Entry 2QNY (X-ray diffraction, 2.15 A resolution); this record covers chains A and B.

# Chain A (and B)
Name: 3-oxoacyl-[acyl-carrier-protein] synthase 3
From: Mycobacterium tuberculosis
Notes: EC 2.3.1.41; chain B of this document is another copy of the same molecule, construct and numbering; everything in this record applies to it too
UniProt: P0A574 (FABH_MYCTU); the construct lacks a stretch of the UniProt sequence and is renumbered around it, so the offset changes along the chain: -10 to -1 = UniProt 1-10; 1-202 = UniProt 11-212; 203-263 = UniProt 217-277; 264-317 = UniProt 279-332
Sequence (335 residues; numbered -10 to 318 plus 7 insertion-coded residues; 1 number in that range is skipped by the numbering (no residue carries it; nothing is unmodelled there); the number before each row is that of its first residue; a row labelled like 202A-202D holds insertion residues (202A, then the next letters in order); numbers below 1 keep their minus sign (Met-10 is residue -10)):
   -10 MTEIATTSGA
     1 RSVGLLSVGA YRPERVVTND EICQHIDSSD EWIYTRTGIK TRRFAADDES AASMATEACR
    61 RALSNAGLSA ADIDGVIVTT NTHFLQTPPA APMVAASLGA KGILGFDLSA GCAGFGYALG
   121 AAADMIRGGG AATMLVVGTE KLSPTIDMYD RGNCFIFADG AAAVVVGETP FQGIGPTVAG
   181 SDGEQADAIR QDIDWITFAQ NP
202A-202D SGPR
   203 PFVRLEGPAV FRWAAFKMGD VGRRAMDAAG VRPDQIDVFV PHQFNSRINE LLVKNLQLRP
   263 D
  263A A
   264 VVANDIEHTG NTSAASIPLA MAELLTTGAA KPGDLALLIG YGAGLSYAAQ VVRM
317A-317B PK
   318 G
Disordered / not traced: -10, 25-27, 318 (chain B: 24-28, 318)
Sequence notes: engineered mutation Phe246 (Ala260 in P0A574)
Covalent attachments: beta-mercaptoethanol (BME) linked to Cys23, Cys154; decyl formate (DFD) linked to Cys112
Residues lining bound ligands: decyl formate (DFD): Asn81, Thr82, Gly111, Leu142, Thr145, Phe157, Ile189, Gln191, Trp195, Pro203, Phe204, Val205, His244, Phe246, Asn274, Ser276, Gly305, Ala306
What the authors report for this chain:
  - mutagenesis - A246F: abolished catalytic activity on lauroyl-CoA and malonyl-ACP
  - mutagenesis - A246F: unchanged binding to 1
  - binding site for decyl formate: Cys112, Ala306
  - mutagenesis - A246F: unchanged binding to decyl formate
  - catalytic residues: His244, Asn274, Ala306 (citing earlier work)

# How chain A and chain B interact
Pairs across the interface - 150 pairs, chain A then chain B:
  Thr-9(A) - Gln237(B)
  Thr-9(A) - Arg316(B)  hydrogen bond (backbone-side chain)
  Glu-8(A) - Phe171(B)
  Glu-8(A) - Gln172(B)  hydrogen bond (side chain-backbone)
  Glu-8(A) - Ala231(B)
  Ile-7(A) - Gln172(B)
  Ile-7(A) - Ile174(B)
  Ile-7(A) - Gly175(B)
  Ile-7(A) - Ala231(B)
  Ile-7(A) - Leu298(B)  hydrophobic
  Ile-7(A) - Val314(B)
  Ile-7(A) - Val315(B)
  Ile-7(A) - Arg316(B)
  Ala-6(A) - Pro176(B)
  Ala-6(A) - Ala230(B)
  Ala-6(A) - Ala231(B)  hydrogen bond (backbone-backbone)
  Ala-6(A) - Gly232(B)
  Thr-5(A) - Arg1(B)
  Thr-5(A) - Gln172(B)  hydrogen bond
  Thr-4(A) - Arg1(B)  hydrogen bond (backbone-side chain)
  Thr-4(A) - Pro176(B)
  Ser-3(A) - Arg1(B)
  Arg1(A) - Thr-5(B)
  Asn81(A) - Gln86(B)  hydrogen bond (backbone-side chain)
  Asn81(A) - Thr87(B)
  Thr82(A) - Gln86(B)
  His83(A) - Gln86(B)  hydrogen bond (backbone-side chain)
  Phe84(A) - Gln86(B)
  Phe84(A) - Gln191(B)
  Phe84(A) - Asp194(B)
  Phe84(A) - Trp195(B)  hydrogen bond (backbone-backbone)
  Phe84(A) - Ile196(B)  hydrophobic
  Leu85(A) - Gln191(B)
  Leu85(A) - Asp194(B)
  Gln86(A) - Asn81(B)  hydrogen bond (side chain-backbone)
  Gln86(A) - Thr82(B)
  Gln86(A) - His83(B)  hydrogen bond (side chain-backbone)
  Gln86(A) - Phe84(B)
  Gln86(A) - Gln191(B)  hydrogen bond (backbone-side chain)
  Gln86(A) - Trp195(B)  hydrogen bond
  Thr87(A) - Asn81(B)
  Thr87(A) - Ile189(B)
  Thr87(A) - Arg190(B)
  Thr87(A) - Gln191(B)  hydrogen bond (backbone-backbone)
  Thr87(A) - Ala306(B)
  Pro88(A) - Ala186(B)
  Pro88(A) - Ile189(B)
  Pro88(A) - Arg190(B)
  Pro88(A) - Gly307(B)
  Pro89(A) - Ser109(B)
  Pro89(A) - Ala110(B)  hydrophobic
  Pro89(A) - Gly307(B)
  Pro92(A) - Gly183(B)
  Pro92(A) - Gly307(B)
  Pro92(A) - Ser309(B)
  Met93(A) - Ala186(B)  hydrophobic
  Ala96(A) - Gly183(B)
  Ala96(A) - Glu184(B)
  Lys101(A) - Ser181(B)  hydrogen bond (backbone-side chain)
  Lys101(A) - Asp182(B)
  Lys101(A) - Gly183(B)  hydrogen bond (backbone-backbone)
  Lys101(A) - Glu184(B)
  Gly102(A) - Gly180(B)
  Gly102(A) - Ser181(B)  hydrogen bond (backbone-backbone)
  Ile103(A) - Ser181(B)  hydrogen bond (backbone-side chain)
  Leu104(A) - Tyr117(B)
  Leu104(A) - Ala179(B)
  Leu104(A) - Gly180(B)
  Gly105(A) - Tyr117(B)  hydrogen bond (backbone-side chain)
  Phe106(A) - Leu108(B)  hydrophobic
  Phe106(A) - Ser109(B)
  Phe106(A) - Ala110(B)  hydrophobic
  Phe106(A) - Tyr117(B)  hydrophobic
  Asp107(A) - Asp107(B)
  Asp107(A) - Leu108(B)
  Asp107(A) - Ser109(B)  hydrogen bond (backbone-backbone)
  Leu108(A) - Phe106(B)  hydrophobic
  Leu108(A) - Asp107(B)
  Ser109(A) - Pro89(B)
  Ser109(A) - Phe106(B)
  Ser109(A) - Asp107(B)  hydrogen bond (backbone-backbone)
  Ala110(A) - Pro89(B)  hydrophobic
  Ala110(A) - Phe106(B)  hydrophobic
  Tyr117(A) - Leu104(B)
  Tyr117(A) - Gly105(B)  hydrogen bond (side chain-backbone)
  Tyr117(A) - Phe106(B)  hydrophobic
  Asp124(A) - Asp124(B)
  Asp124(A) - Met125(B)
  Met125(A) - Asp124(B)
  Pro144(A) - Ile196(B)  hydrophobic
  Gln172(A) - Ile-7(B)
  Gln172(A) - Ala-6(B)
  Gln172(A) - Thr-5(B)  hydrogen bond
  Gly173(A) - Ile-7(B)
  Ile174(A) - Ile-7(B)
  Gly175(A) - Ile-7(B)
  Pro176(A) - Thr-4(B)
  Ala179(A) - Leu104(B)
  Gly180(A) - Gly102(B)
  Gly180(A) - Ile103(B)
  Gly180(A) - Leu104(B)
  Ser181(A) - Lys101(B)
  Ser181(A) - Gly102(B)  hydrogen bond (backbone-backbone)
  Ser181(A) - Ile103(B)  hydrogen bond (side chain-backbone)
  Asp182(A) - Lys101(B)
  Gly183(A) - Pro92(B)
  Gly183(A) - Ala96(B)
  Gly183(A) - Lys101(B)  hydrogen bond (backbone-backbone)
  Glu184(A) - Ala96(B)
  Glu184(A) - Lys101(B)  salt bridge
  Ala186(A) - Pro88(B)
  Ala186(A) - Met93(B)  hydrophobic
  Ile189(A) - Thr87(B)
  Ile189(A) - Pro88(B)
  Arg190(A) - Thr87(B)
  Arg190(A) - Pro88(B)
  Gln191(A) - Phe84(B)
  Gln191(A) - Leu85(B)
  Gln191(A) - Gln86(B)  hydrogen bond (side chain-backbone)
  Gln191(A) - Thr87(B)  hydrogen bond (backbone-backbone)
  Asp194(A) - Phe84(B)
  Asp194(A) - Leu85(B)
  Trp195(A) - Phe84(B)  hydrogen bond (backbone-backbone)
  Trp195(A) - Gln86(B)  hydrogen bond
  Trp195(A) - Trp195(B)  hydrophobic
  Ile196(A) - Phe84(B)  hydrophobic
  Ile196(A) - Pro144(B)  hydrophobic
  Ile196(A) - Arg202D(B)
  Phe198(A) - Phe198(B)  hydrophobic
  Phe198(A) - Ala199(B)  hydrophobic
  Ala199(A) - Phe198(B)  hydrophobic
  Pro202(A) - Phe198(B)  hydrophobic
  Pro202(A) - Pro202(B)
  Arg202D(A) - Ile196(B)
  Ala230(A) - Ala-6(B)
  Ala231(A) - Glu-8(B)
  Ala231(A) - Ile-7(B)
  Ala231(A) - Ala-6(B)  hydrogen bond (backbone-backbone)
  Val233(A) - Thr-9(B)
  Val233(A) - Glu-8(B)
  Gln237(A) - Thr-9(B)
  Leu298(A) - Ile-7(B)  hydrophobic
  Ala306(A) - Thr87(B)
  Gly307(A) - Pro88(B)
  Gly307(A) - Pro89(B)
  Gly307(A) - Pro92(B)
  Ser309(A) - Pro92(B)
  Arg316(A) - Met-10(B)
  Arg316(A) - Thr-9(B)  hydrogen bond (side chain-backbone)
  Arg316(A) - Ile-7(B)
Interface residues without a listed pair, chain A (73 interface residues in all): Gly111, Ile193, Ser202A, Gly232, Leu308, Tyr310, Val314, Val315
Interface residues without a listed pair, chain B (74 interface residues in all): Gly111, Arg127, Gly128, Gly173, Ile193, Gln200, Leu308

# Overview
Chain A and chain B form an interface of 73 and 74 residues respectively; the contacts include 31 hydrogen
bonds and 1 salt bridge. Polar pairs include Glu184(A)-Lys101(B), Thr-9(A)-Arg316(B) and Glu-8(A)-Gln172(B).
From the paper: catalytic residues His244(A), Asn274(A) and Ala306(A); A246F of chain A abolishes catalytic
activity on lauroyl-CoA and malonyl-ACP.
Both chains are 3-oxoacyl-[acyl-carrier-protein] synthase 3 (Mycobacterium tuberculosis). Entry 2QNY (Crystal
structure of the complex between the A246F mutant of mycobacterium beta-ketoacyl-acyl carrier protein synthase
III ...) was determined by X-ray diffraction, deposited together with 2QNX, 2QNZ, 2QO0 and 2QO1.
